3WQZ - chains A and B of the 3 polymer chains in the assembly; structure by X-ray diffraction, 3.49 A resolution.

== Chain A (and B) ==
Molecule: Alanine--tRNA ligase
Source organism: Archaeoglobus fulgidus
Notes: EC 6.1.1.7; chain B of this document is another copy of the same molecule, construct and numbering; everything in this record applies to it too
UniProtKB: O28029 (SYA_ARCFU); residue numbers follow UniProt; this construct covers 1-906
Chain sequence (906 residues; numbered 1 to 906; the number before each row is that of its first residue):
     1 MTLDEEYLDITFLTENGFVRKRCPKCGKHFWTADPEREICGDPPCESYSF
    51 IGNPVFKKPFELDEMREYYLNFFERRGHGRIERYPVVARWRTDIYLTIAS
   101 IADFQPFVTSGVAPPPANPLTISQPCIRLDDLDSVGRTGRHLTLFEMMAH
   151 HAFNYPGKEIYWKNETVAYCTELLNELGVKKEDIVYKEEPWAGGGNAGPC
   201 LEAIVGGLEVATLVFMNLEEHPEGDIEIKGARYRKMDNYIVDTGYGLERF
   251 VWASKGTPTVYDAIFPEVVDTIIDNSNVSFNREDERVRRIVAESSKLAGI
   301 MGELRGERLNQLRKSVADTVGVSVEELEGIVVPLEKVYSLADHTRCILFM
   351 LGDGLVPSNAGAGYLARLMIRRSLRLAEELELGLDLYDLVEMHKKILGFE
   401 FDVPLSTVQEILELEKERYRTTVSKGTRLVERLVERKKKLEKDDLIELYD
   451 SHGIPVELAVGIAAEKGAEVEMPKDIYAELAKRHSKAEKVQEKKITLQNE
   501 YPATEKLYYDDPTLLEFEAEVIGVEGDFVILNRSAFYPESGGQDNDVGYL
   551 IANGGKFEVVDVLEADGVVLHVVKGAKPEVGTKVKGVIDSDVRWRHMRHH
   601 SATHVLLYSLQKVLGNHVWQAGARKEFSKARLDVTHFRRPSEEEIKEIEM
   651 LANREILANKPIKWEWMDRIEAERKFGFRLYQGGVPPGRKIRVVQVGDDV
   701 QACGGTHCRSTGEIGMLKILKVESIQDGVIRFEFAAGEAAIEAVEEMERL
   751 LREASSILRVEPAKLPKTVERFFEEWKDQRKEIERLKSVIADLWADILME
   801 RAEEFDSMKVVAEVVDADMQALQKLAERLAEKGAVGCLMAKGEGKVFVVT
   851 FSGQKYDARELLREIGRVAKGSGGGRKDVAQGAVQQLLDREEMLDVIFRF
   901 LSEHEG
Disordered / not traced: 1 (chain B: 905-906)
Swiss-Prot annotation at these positions:
  - binding site (Zn(2+)): His600, His604, Cys703, His707
  - mutagenesis: Cys703 (C703A: Loss of tRNA editing activity)
Metal / ion sites: Zn2+: His604, Cys703
Small-molecule neighbours: '5'-O-(N-(L-alanyl)-sulfamoyl)adenosine (A5A): Ala99, Ser100, Ile101, Arg128, Asp131, Arg140, His141, Leu142, Phe145, Met147, Trp191, Glu209, Val210, Ala211, Thr212, Val214, Asp242, Thr243, Gly244, Tyr245, Gly246, Arg249
From the paper describing this entry:
  - mutagenesis - N359A (1.7-fold): decreased catalytic activity on tRNAAla/GU
  - mutagenesis - D450A: unchanged catalytic activity
  - mutagenesis - D450A: increased catalytic activity on tRNAAla/WC

== Interface between chain A and chain B ==
Contacting residue pairs (69; chain A residue first):
  Arg598(A) - Leu657(B)
  Glu642(A) - Arg752(B)  salt bridge
  Lys646(A) - Glu745(B)  salt bridge
  Glu649(A) - Ile741(B)
  Glu649(A) - Glu745(B)
  Met650(A) - Glu745(B)
  Asn653(A) - Ile741(B)
  Arg654(A) - Glu738(B)  salt bridge
  Leu657(A) - Arg598(B)
  Leu657(A) - Gly712(B)
  Gly715(A) - Leu657(B)
  Met716(A) - Met716(B)  hydrophobic
  Lys718(A) - Glu748(B)  salt bridge
  Gly737(A) - Leu657(B)
  Glu738(A) - Leu657(B)
  Ile741(A) - Asn653(B)
  Ile741(A) - Met716(B)  hydrophobic
  Val744(A) - Val744(B)  hydrophobic
  Glu745(A) - Lys646(B)
  Glu745(A) - Glu649(B)
  Glu745(A) - Met650(B)
  Met747(A) - Glu748(B)
  Met747(A) - Leu751(B)  hydrophobic
  Glu748(A) - Lys718(B)
  Leu750(A) - Pro762(B)
  Leu750(A) - Ala763(B)  hydrophobic
  Leu750(A) - Pro766(B)  hydrophobic
  Leu751(A) - Met747(B)
  Arg752(A) - Glu642(B)  salt bridge
  Glu753(A) - Pro766(B)
  Ile757(A) - Glu770(B)
  Leu758(A) - Val769(B)  hydrophobic
  Leu758(A) - Phe773(B)  hydrophobic
  Pro762(A) - Leu750(B)
  Ala763(A) - Leu750(B)  hydrophobic
  Leu765(A) - Ala754(B)  hydrophobic
  Pro766(A) - Leu750(B)
  Pro766(A) - Glu753(B)
  Pro766(A) - Ala754(B)  hydrophobic
  Pro766(A) - Ile757(B)
  Val769(A) - Ile757(B)  hydrophobic
  Val769(A) - Leu758(B)  hydrophobic
  Glu770(A) - Ile757(B)
  Phe772(A) - Phe773(B)  hydrophobic
  Phe772(A) - Trp776(B)  hydrophobic
  Phe773(A) - Leu758(B)  hydrophobic
  Glu775(A) - Trp776(B)  hydrogen bond
  Trp776(A) - Glu775(B)  hydrogen bond
  Trp776(A) - Gln779(B)
  Gln779(A) - Trp776(B)
  Gln779(A) - Gln779(B)
  Gln779(A) - Arg780(B)
  Gln779(A) - Ile783(B)
  Ile783(A) - Gln779(B)
  Ile783(A) - Glu782(B)
  Ile783(A) - Ile783(B)  hydrophobic
  Ile783(A) - Leu786(B)  hydrophobic
  Leu786(A) - Leu786(B)  hydrophobic
  Leu786(A) - Lys787(B)
  Lys787(A) - Leu786(B)
  Ile790(A) - Leu786(B)
  Ile790(A) - Val789(B)  hydrophobic
  Ile790(A) - Ile790(B)  hydrophobic
  Ile790(A) - Leu793(B)
  Leu793(A) - Ile790(B)
  Leu793(A) - Leu793(B)  hydrophobic
  Trp794(A) - Leu793(B)
  Ile797(A) - Ile797(B)  hydrophobic
  Glu800(A) - Glu800(B)
Also at the interface, not in a pair above, chain A (51 interface residues in all): Ile719, Lys721, Ala754, Glu761, Arg780, Glu782, Val789, Asp796
Also at the interface, not in a pair above, chain B (48 interface residues in all): Glu713, Lys721, Glu761, Leu765, Phe772, Trp794

== In short ==
51 residues of chain A face 48 of chain B across their interface, with 2 hydrogen bonds and 5 salt bridges.
Polar contacts include Glu642(A)-Arg752(B), Lys646(A)-Glu745(B) and Arg654(A)-Glu738(B). Ligands of chain A:
'5'-O-(N-(L-alanyl)-sulfamoyl)adenosine. The paper reports that N359A of chain A reduces catalytic activity on
tRNAAla/GU; D450A of chain A increases catalytic activity on tRNAAla/WC.
Chain A and chain B are both Alanine--tRNA ligase (Archaeoglobus fulgidus); the structure, Crystal structure
of Archaeoglobus fulgidus alanyl-tRNA synthetase in complex with a tRNA(Ala) variant having A3.U70, was
determined by X-ray diffraction.
